6YWD - chains B and C of the 3 polymer chains in the assembly; structure by X-ray diffraction, 3.20 A resolution.

[Chain B]
Name: Antibody Mota, Light Chain
From: Homo sapiens
Notes: antibody fragment or engineered binder
Chain sequence (221 residues; each row starts with the number of its first residue):
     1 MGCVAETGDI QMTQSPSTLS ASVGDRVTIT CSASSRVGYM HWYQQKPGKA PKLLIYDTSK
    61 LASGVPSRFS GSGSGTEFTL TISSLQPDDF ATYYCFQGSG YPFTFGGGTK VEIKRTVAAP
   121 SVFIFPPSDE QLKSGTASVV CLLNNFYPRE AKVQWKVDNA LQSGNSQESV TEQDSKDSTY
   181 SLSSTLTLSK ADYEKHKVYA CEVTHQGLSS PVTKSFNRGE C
Unresolved in the structure: 1-8
Cystine bridges: Cys31-Cys95, Cys141-Cys201

[Chain C]
Name: De novo designed protein 4H_01
From: synthetic construct
Chain sequence (91 residues; each row starts with the number of its first residue):
     1 MEVERELRNW LSEVLSKIND APVTNDIKKA ISNQVLKVAE QVWNGHSKEE LQERVRKEVC
    61 SVCSNVPACW AICGGLLEVV KYQGSHHHHH H
Unresolved in the structure: 1-2, 45-46, 80-91
Cystine bridges: Cys60-Cys73, Cys63-Cys69

[Interface between chain B and chain C]
Contacting residue pairs (9; chain B residue first):
  Gly38(B) - Asp26(C)  hydrogen bond (backbone-side chain)
  Tyr39(B) - Lys29(C)
  Asp57(B) - Lys29(C)  salt bridge
  Gly98(B) - Asn25(C)
  Ser99(B) - Thr24(C)  hydrogen bond (backbone-side chain)
  Ser99(B) - Asn25(C)
  Ser99(B) - Asp26(C)  hydrogen bond
  Gly100(B) - Asn25(C)
  Tyr101(B) - Asn25(C)
Interface residues without a listed pair, chain B (9 interface residues in all): Arg36, Val37

[Overview]
Chain B and chain C form an interface of 9 and 4 residues respectively, with 3 hydrogen bonds and 1 salt
bridge. Polar contacts include Asp57(B)-Lys29(C), Gly38(B)-Asp26(C) and Ser99(B)-Thr24(C).
Chain B is Antibody Mota, Light Chain (Homo sapiens) and chain C is De novo designed protein 4H_01 (synthetic
construct); the structure, De novo designed protein 4H_01 in complex with Mota antibody, was determined by
X-ray diffraction.
